Entry 8F7Z (X-ray diffraction, 2.70 A resolution); this record covers chains A and B of the 3 polymer chains in the assembly.

== Chain A ==
Molecule: VRC34_mm28 Heavy Chain
Organism: Homo sapiens
Amino-acid sequence (234 residues; numbered 1 to 225 plus 9 insertion-coded residues; the number before each row is that of its first residue; a row labelled like 82A-82C holds insertion residues (82A, then the next letters in order)):
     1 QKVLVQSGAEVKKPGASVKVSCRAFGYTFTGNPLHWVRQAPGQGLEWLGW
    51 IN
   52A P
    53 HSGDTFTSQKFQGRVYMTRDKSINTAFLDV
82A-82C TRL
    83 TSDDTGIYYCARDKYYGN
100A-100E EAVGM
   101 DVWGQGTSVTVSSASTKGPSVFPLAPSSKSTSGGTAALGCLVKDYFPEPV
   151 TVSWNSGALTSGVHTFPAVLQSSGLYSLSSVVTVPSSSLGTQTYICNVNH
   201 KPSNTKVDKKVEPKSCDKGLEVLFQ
Unresolved in the structure: 1, 127-134, 214-225
Disulfides: Cys22-Cys92, Cys140-Cys196
From the paper describing this entry:
  - conformationally variable residues: Tyr97, Asn100

== Chain B ==
Molecule: VRC34_m228 Light Chain
Organism: Homo sapiens
Amino-acid sequence (214 residues; row label = number of the first residue in the row):
     1 DIQLTQSPSFLSASVGDKVTITCRASQGVRNELAWYQQKPGKAPNLLIYY
    51 ASTLQSGVPSRFSATGSGTHFTLTVSSLQPEDFATYFCQHMSSYPLTFGG
   101 GTKVEIKRTVAAPSVFIFPPSDEQLKSGTASVVCLLNNFYPREAKVQWKV
   151 DNALQSGNSQESVTEQDSKDSTYSLSSTLTLSKADYEKHKVYACEVTHQG
   201 LSSPVTKSFNRGEC
Unresolved in the structure: 213-214
Disulfides: Cys23-Cys88, Cys134-Cys194

== Chain A / chain B interface ==
Contacting residue pairs (60):
  His35(A) - Leu96(B)
  Gln39(A) - Gln38(B)  hydrogen bond
  Leu45(A) - Phe87(B)  hydrophobic
  Leu45(A) - Phe98(B)  hydrophobic
  Trp47(A) - Tyr94(B)  hydrophobic
  Trp47(A) - Pro95(B)  hydrophobic
  Trp47(A) - Leu96(B)
  Trp50(A) - Tyr94(B)  hydrogen bond
  Phe58(A) - Tyr94(B)  hydrophobic
  Ser60(A) - Pro95(B)
  Gln61(A) - Tyr94(B)  hydrogen bond (side chain-backbone)
  Gln61(A) - Pro95(B)
  Tyr91(A) - Gln38(B)
  Tyr91(A) - Lys42(B)  hydrogen bond (side chain-backbone)
  Tyr91(A) - Ala43(B)  hydrophobic
  Lys96(A) - Tyr49(B)
  Lys96(A) - Gln55(B)  hydrogen bond
  Tyr98(A) - Tyr49(B)
  Tyr98(A) - Tyr50(B)
  Ala100B(A) - Met91(B)
  Val100C(A) - Tyr49(B)
  Val100C(A) - Tyr50(B)
  Val100C(A) - Met91(B)
  Gly100D(A) - Tyr36(B)
  Met100E(A) - Tyr36(B)  hydrogen bond (backbone-side chain)
  Met100E(A) - Leu46(B)
  Met100E(A) - Gln89(B)
  Met100E(A) - Leu96(B)  hydrophobic
  Met100E(A) - Phe98(B)  hydrophobic
  Asp101(A) - Gln55(B)  hydrogen bond
  Trp103(A) - Tyr36(B)  hydrophobic
  Trp103(A) - Ala43(B)  hydrophobic
  Trp103(A) - Pro44(B)
  Gly104(A) - Ala43(B)
  Phe122(A) - Ser121(B)
  Phe122(A) - Gln124(B)
  Pro123(A) - Ser121(B)
  Leu124(A) - Phe118(B)  hydrophobic
  Leu124(A) - Val133(B)  hydrophobic
  Ala125(A) - Phe118(B)
  Pro126(A) - Ile117(B)
  Ala137(A) - Phe116(B)  hydrophobic
  Ala137(A) - Phe118(B)
  His164(A) - Asn137(B)  hydrogen bond
  His164(A) - Asn138(B)
  His164(A) - Ser174(B)  hydrogen bond
  Phe166(A) - Leu135(B)  hydrophobic
  Phe166(A) - Ser162(B)
  Phe166(A) - Thr164(B)
  Phe166(A) - Ser174(B)
  Phe166(A) - Leu175(B)
  Phe166(A) - Ser176(B)
  Pro167(A) - Ser162(B)  hydrogen bond (backbone-side chain)
  Pro167(A) - Val163(B)
  Val169(A) - Gln160(B)
  Val169(A) - Glu161(B)
  Val169(A) - Ser162(B)
  Gln171(A) - Gln160(B)
  Val181(A) - Leu135(B)  hydrophobic
  Thr183(A) - Asn137(B)
Interface residues without a listed pair, chain A (40 interface residues in all): Val37, Gly44, Thr135, Leu138, Leu141, Lys143, Ser161, Thr165, Leu170
Interface residues without a listed pair, chain B (40 interface residues in all): Ala34, Glu123, Thr129, Ser131, Asp167, Lys169, Thr180

== In short ==
The chain A/chain B interface involves 40 residues from each chain; the contacts include 10 hydrogen bonds.
Among the polar pairs are Gln39(A)-Gln38(B), Trp50(A)-Tyr94(B) and Gln61(A)-Tyr94(B). The paper reports
conformational variability at Tyr97(A) and Asn100(A).
Here chain A is VRC34_mm28 Heavy Chain and chain B is VRC34_m228 Light Chain, both from Homo sapiens. Entry
8F7Z (VRC34.01_mm28 bound to fusion peptide) was determined by X-ray diffraction (same publication as 8ELI,
8EUU, 8EUV and 8EUW).
